6TDA - chains F and J of the 23 polymer chains in the assembly; structure by electron microscopy, 15.00 A resolution (very low resolution: no residue pairs are listed; an interface is given only as per-side residue counts).

[Chain F]
Protein: Histone H4
Source organism: Xenopus laevis
Reference sequence: P62799 (H4_XENLA); residues 1-102 here correspond to UniProt positions 2-103 (UniProt number = residue number + 1)
Chain sequence (102 residues; numbered 1 to 102; the number before each row is that of its first residue):
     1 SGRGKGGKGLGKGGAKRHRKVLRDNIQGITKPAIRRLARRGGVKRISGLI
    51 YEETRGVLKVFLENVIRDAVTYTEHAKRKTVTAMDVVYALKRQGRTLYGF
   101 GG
Not modelled in the structure: 1-20
Swiss-Prot annotation at these positions:
  - DNA-binding region: Lys16 to Lys20
  - modified residue: Ser1 (N-acetylserine), Arg3 (Asymmetric dimethylarginine), Lys5 (N6-(2-hydroxyisobutyryl)lysine), Lys8 (N6-(2-hydroxyisobutyryl)lysine), Lys12 (N6-(2-hydroxyisobutyryl)lysine), Lys16 (N6-(2-hydroxyisobutyryl)lysine), Lys20 (N6,N6,N6-trimethyllysine), Lys31 (N6-(2-hydroxyisobutyryl)lysine), Lys44 (N6-(2-hydroxyisobutyryl)lysine), Ser47 (Phosphoserine), Tyr51 (Phosphotyrosine), Lys59 (N6-(2-hydroxyisobutyryl)lysine), Lys77 (N6-(2-hydroxyisobutyryl)lysine), Lys79 (N6-(2-hydroxyisobutyryl)lysine), Tyr88 (Phosphotyrosine), Lys91 (N6-(2-hydroxyisobutyryl)lysine)
  - cross-link (Glycyl lysine isopeptide (Lys-Gly)): Lys31 (interchain with G-Cter in UFM1), Lys91 (interchain with G-Cter in ubiquitin)

[Chain J]
Molecule: DNA-j
Sequence (237 nucleotides; numbered -53 to 183; the number before each row is that of its first residue; numbers below 1 keep their minus sign (DT-53 is residue -53)):
   -53 TCATTACCCAGCCCGCCTAGTTTTAAAGGCGAAAAAAACCGACGAAAAGA
    -3 GTTAAATCGATGTATATATCTGACACGTGCCTGGAGACTAGGGAGTAATC
    47 CCCTTGGCGGTTAAAACGCGGGGGACAGCGCGTACGTGCGTTTAAGCGGT
    97 GCTAGAGCTGTCTACGACCAATTGAGCGGCCTCGGCACCGGGATTCTGAT
   147 GGAAACCCATACACAGGGAAGATATCCGGTCCGTAGG
Not modelled in the structure: -53 to 23

[How chain F and chain J interact]
At this resolution (15 A) residue pairs are not listed: 10 residues of chain F and 4 of chain J lie at the interface.

[Summary]
10 residues of chain F and 4 residues of chain J are in contact. From UniProt: a DNA-binding region on chain
F.
Chain F is Histone H4 (Xenopus laevis) and chain J is DNA-j; the structure, Structure of SWI/SNF chromatin
remodeler RSC bound to a nucleosome, was determined by electron microscopy.
